Entry 5ZBB (X-ray diffraction, 3.60 A resolution); this record covers chains A and D of the 4 polymer chains in the assembly.

Chain A:
Molecule: DNA damage response protein Rtt109, putative
Source organism: Neosartorya fumigata (strain ATCC MYA-4609 / Af293 / CBS 101355 / FGSC A1100)
Reference sequence: Q4WUS9 (Q4WUS9_ASPFU); numbering as in UniProt (aligned over 1-543)
Amino-acid sequence (544 residues; each row starts with the number of its first residue; numbering starts at 0):
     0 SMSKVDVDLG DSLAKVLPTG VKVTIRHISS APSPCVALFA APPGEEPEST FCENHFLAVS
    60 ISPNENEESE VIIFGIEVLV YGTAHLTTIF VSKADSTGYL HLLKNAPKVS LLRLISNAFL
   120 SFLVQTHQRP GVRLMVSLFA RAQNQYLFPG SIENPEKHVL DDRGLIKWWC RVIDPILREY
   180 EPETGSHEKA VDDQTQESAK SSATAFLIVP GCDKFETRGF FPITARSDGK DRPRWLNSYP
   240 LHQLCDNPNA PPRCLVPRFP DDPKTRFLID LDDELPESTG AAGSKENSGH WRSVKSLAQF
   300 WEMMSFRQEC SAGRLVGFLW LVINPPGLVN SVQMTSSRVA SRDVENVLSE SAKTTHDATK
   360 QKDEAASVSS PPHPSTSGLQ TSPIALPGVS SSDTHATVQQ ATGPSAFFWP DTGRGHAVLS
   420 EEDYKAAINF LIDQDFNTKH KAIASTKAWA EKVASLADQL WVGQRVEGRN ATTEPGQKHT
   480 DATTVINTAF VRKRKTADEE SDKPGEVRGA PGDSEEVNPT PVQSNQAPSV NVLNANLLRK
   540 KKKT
Disordered / not traced: 0-6, 184-198, 276-286, 328-405, 472-543
Differences from the reference sequence: expression tag (0)
Modified / non-standard residues: Lys263 (N(6)-acetyllysine; ALY)
Disulfide bonds: Cys34-Cys51
What the authors report for this chain:
  - mutagenesis - R265E/R306E: abolished catalytic activity

Chain D:
Molecule: Histone H4
Source organism: Saccharomyces cerevisiae (strain ATCC 204508 / S288c)
Reference sequence: P02309 (H4_YEAST); residues 0-102 here correspond to UniProt positions 1-103 (UniProt number = residue number + 1)
Amino-acid sequence (103 residues; row label = number of the first residue in the row; numbering starts at 0):
     0 MSGRGKGGKG LGKGGAKRHR KILRDNIQGI TKPAIRRLAR RGGVKRISGL IYEEVRAVLK
    60 SFLESVIRDS VTYTEHAKRK TVTSLDVVYA LKRQGRTLYG FGG
Disordered / not traced: 0-19, 102

Chain A / chain D interface:
Contacting residue pairs (23):
  Arg162(A) - Leu97(D)
  Arg162(A) - Tyr98(D)  hydrogen bond (side chain-backbone)
  Arg162(A) - Gly99(D)  hydrogen bond (side chain-backbone)
  Arg162(A) - Phe100(D)
  Arg162(A) - Gly101(D)
  Gly210(A) - Arg95(D)  hydrogen bond (backbone-side chain)
  Cys211(A) - Arg95(D)
  Glu215(A) - Arg95(D)  salt bridge
  Ser292(A) - Ser83(D)
  Ser292(A) - Leu84(D)
  Gln298(A) - Leu84(D)
  Glu301(A) - Lys91(D)  salt bridge
  Met302(A) - Ser83(D)
  Met302(A) - Val87(D)  hydrophobic
  Phe305(A) - Val87(D)  hydrophobic
  Phe305(A) - Leu90(D)  hydrophobic
  Phe305(A) - Lys91(D)
  Gln307(A) - Arg40(D)  hydrogen bond
  Gly312(A) - Thr96(D)
  Gly312(A) - Leu97(D)
  Gly312(A) - Tyr98(D)
  Arg313(A) - Leu97(D)
  Leu314(A) - Leu97(D)  hydrophobic

Overview:
Chain A and chain D each contribute 13 residues to their interface, with 4 hydrogen bonds and 2 salt bridges.
Among the polar pairs are Glu215(A)-Arg95(D), Glu301(A)-Lys91(D) and Arg162(A)-Tyr98(D). From the paper:
R265E/R306E of chain A abolish catalytic activity.
Here chain A is DNA damage response protein Rtt109, putative (Neosartorya fumigata (strain ATCC MYA-4609 /
Af293 / CBS 101355 / FGSC A1100)) and chain D is Histone H4 (Saccharomyces cerevisiae (strain ATCC 204508 /
S288c)). Entry 5ZBB (Crystal structure of Rtt109-Asf1-H3-H4 complex) was determined by X-ray diffraction
together with 5ZB9 and 5ZBA from the same study.
